1Y1V - chains A and S of the 13 polymer chains in the assembly; structure by X-ray diffraction, 3.80 A resolution.

# Chain A
Molecule: DNA-directed RNA polymerase II largest subunit
Source organism: Saccharomyces cerevisiae
Notes: EC 2.7.7.6
UniProtKB: P04050 (RPB1_YEAST); numbering as in UniProt (aligned over 1-1733)
Chain sequence (1733 residues; each row starts with the number of its first residue):
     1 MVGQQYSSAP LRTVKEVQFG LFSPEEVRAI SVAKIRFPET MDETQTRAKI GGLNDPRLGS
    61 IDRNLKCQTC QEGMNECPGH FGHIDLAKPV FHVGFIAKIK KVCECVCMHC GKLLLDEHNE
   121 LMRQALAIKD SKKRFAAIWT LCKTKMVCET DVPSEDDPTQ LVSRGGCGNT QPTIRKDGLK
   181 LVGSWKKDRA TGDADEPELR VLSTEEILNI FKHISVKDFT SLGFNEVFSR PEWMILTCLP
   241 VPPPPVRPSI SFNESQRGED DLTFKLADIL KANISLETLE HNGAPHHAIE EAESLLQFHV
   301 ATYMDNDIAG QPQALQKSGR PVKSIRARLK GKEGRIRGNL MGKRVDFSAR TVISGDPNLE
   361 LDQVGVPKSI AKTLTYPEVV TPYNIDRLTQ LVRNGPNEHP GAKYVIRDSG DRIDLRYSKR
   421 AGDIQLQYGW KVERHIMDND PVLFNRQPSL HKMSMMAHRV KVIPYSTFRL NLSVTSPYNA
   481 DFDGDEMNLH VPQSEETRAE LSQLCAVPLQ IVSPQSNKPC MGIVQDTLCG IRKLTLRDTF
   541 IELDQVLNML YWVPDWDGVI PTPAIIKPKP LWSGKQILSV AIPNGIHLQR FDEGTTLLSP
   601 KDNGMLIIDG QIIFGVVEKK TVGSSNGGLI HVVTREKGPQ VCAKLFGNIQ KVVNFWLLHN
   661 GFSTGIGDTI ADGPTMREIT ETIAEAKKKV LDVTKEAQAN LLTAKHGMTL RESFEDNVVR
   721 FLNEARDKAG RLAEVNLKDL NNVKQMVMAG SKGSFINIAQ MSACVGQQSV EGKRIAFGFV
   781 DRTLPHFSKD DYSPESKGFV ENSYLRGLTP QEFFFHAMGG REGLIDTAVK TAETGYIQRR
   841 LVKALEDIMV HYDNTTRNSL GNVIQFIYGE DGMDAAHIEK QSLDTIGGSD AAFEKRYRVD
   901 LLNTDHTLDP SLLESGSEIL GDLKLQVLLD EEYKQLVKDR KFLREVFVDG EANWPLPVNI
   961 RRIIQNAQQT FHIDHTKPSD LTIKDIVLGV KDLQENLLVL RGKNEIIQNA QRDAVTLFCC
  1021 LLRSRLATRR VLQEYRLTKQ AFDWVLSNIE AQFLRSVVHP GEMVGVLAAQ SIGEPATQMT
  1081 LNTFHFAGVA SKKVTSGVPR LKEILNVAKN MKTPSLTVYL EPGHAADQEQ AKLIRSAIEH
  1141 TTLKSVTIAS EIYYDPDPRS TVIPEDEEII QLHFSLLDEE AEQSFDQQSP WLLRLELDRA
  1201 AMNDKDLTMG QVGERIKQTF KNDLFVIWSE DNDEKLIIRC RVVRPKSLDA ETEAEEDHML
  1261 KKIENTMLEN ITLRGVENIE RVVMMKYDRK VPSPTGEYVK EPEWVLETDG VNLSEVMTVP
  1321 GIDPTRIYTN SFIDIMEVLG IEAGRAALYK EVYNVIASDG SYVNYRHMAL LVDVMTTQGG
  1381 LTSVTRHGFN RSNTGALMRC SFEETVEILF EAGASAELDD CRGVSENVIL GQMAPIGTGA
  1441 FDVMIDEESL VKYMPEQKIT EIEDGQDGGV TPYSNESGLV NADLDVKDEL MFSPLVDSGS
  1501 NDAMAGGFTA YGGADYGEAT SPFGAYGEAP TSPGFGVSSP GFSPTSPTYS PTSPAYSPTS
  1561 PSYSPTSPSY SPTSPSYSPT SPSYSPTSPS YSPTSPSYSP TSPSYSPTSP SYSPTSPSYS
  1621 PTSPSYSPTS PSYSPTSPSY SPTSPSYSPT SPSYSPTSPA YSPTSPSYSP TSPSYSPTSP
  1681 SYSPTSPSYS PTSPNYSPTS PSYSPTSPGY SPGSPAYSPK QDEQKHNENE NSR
Unresolved in the structure: 1, 187-194, 1177-1186, 1244-1253, 1456-1733
Ion coordination: Zn2+ site 1: Cys67, Cys70, Cys77, His80; Zn2+ site 2: Cys107, Cys110, Cys148, Cys167
What the authors report for this chain:
  - specificity-determining residues: Asn479 (proposed by the authors, not directly observed)

# Chain S
Molecule: Transcription elongation factor S-II
Source organism: Saccharomyces cerevisiae
UniProtKB: P07273 (TFS2_YEAST); numbering as in UniProt (aligned over 131-309)
Chain sequence (179 residues; numbered 131 to 309; the number before each row is that of its first residue):
   131 PRNSKNDGVD TAIYHHKLRD QVLKALYDVL AKESEHPPQS ILHTAKAIES EMNKVNNCDT
   191 NEAAYKARYR IIYSNVISKN NPDLKHKIAN GDITPEFLAT CDAKDLAPAP LKQKIEEIAK
   251 QNLYNAQGAT IERSVTDRFT CGKCKEKKVS YYQLQTRSAD EPLTTFCTCE ACGNRWKFS
Unresolved in the structure: 131-135
Ion coordination: Zn2+: Cys271, Cys274; Mg2+ near Asp290 (its only coordinating residue here)
What the authors report for this chain:
  - catalytic residues: Asp290
  - mutagenesis - D290A/E291A: abolished catalytic activity (RNA cleavage stimulation)

# How chain A and chain S interact
Residue-residue contacts (72; chain A residue first):
  Asn479(A) - Arg287(S)
  Asp483(A) - Asp290(S)
  Glu593(A) - Lys277(S)  salt bridge
  Thr703(A) - Tyr254(S)
  Lys705(A) - Tyr254(S)  hydrogen bond (backbone-side chain)
  His706(A) - Gln257(S)  hydrogen bond
  His706(A) - Ala259(S)
  Asp716(A) - Glu262(S)
  Arg720(A) - Glu262(S)  salt bridge
  Arg726(A) - Tyr281(S)  hydrogen bond
  Asp727(A) - Thr266(S)  hydrogen bond
  Asp727(A) - Tyr281(S)  hydrogen bond
  Arg731(A) - Val265(S)  hydrogen bond (side chain-backbone)
  Arg731(A) - Thr266(S)
  Arg731(A) - Asp267(S)  salt bridge
  Glu734(A) - Arg268(S)  salt bridge
  Val735(A) - Arg268(S)
  Phe755(A) - Thr266(S)
  Phe755(A) - Phe269(S)  hydrophobic
  Phe755(A) - Tyr281(S)  hydrophobic
  Ile756(A) - Gln283(S)
  Ile756(A) - Thr295(S)
  Gln760(A) - Gln283(S)
  Gly820(A) - Gln285(S)  hydrogen bond (backbone-side chain)
  Gly823(A) - Gln285(S)
  Leu824(A) - Gln285(S)
  Leu824(A) - Ala289(S)  hydrophobic
  Thr827(A) - Gln285(S)
  Thr827(A) - Thr286(S)
  Lys830(A) - Thr286(S)  hydrogen bond (side chain-backbone)
  Glu951(A) - Lys273(S)  salt bridge
  Gln1078(A) - Thr286(S)
  Thr1080(A) - Leu284(S)
  Thr1080(A) - Phe296(S)
  His1085(A) - Tyr282(S)
  Phe1086(A) - Ile261(S)  hydrophobic
  Val1089(A) - Ala259(S)  hydrophobic
  Lys1132(A) - Leu253(S)
  Arg1135(A) - Asn252(S)
  Arg1135(A) - Asn255(S)
  Arg1135(A) - Ala256(S)
  Glu1168(A) - Ile207(S)
  Glu1168(A) - Ser208(S)
  Leu1172(A) - Ser204(S)
  Leu1176(A) - Arg200(S)
  Arg1199(A) - Leu241(S)
  Ala1200(A) - Ile248(S)  hydrophobic
  Ala1200(A) - Asn252(S)  hydrogen bond (backbone-side chain)
  Asn1203(A) - Ile245(S)
  Asn1203(A) - Ile248(S)
  Asn1203(A) - Asn252(S)
  Asp1204(A) - Asn252(S)
  Glu1230(A) - Ile201(S)
  Glu1230(A) - Ile202(S)
  Glu1230(A) - Ser204(S)
  Glu1230(A) - Asn205(S)
  Asn1232(A) - Pro238(S)
  Asn1232(A) - Leu241(S)
  Val1283(A) - Ala256(S)
  Val1283(A) - Gln257(S)
  Val1283(A) - Gly258(S)
  Met1284(A) - Ala256(S)  hydrogen bond (backbone-backbone)
  Met1284(A) - Gln257(S)
  Met1284(A) - Gly258(S)  hydrogen bond (backbone-backbone)
  Met1285(A) - Gly258(S)
  Ser1358(A) - Arg305(S)
  Asp1359(A) - Phe296(S)
  Asp1359(A) - Trp306(S)
  Asp1359(A) - Lys307(S)  salt bridge
  Gly1360(A) - Arg305(S)
  Gly1360(A) - Trp306(S)
  Ser1361(A) - Lys307(S)
Also at the interface, not in a pair above, chain A (56 interface residues in all): Asp481, Ala704, Gly707, Met708, Glu724, Asp826, Asn953, Thr1083, Lys1092, Trp1304, Ala1357
Also at the interface, not in a pair above, chain S (48 interface residues in all): Gln151, Lys234, Thr260, Ser264, Glu291, Leu293

# Summary
56 residues of chain A and 48 residues of chain S are in contact; the contacts include 11 hydrogen bonds and 6
salt bridges. Among the polar pairs are Glu593(A)-Lys277(S), Arg720(A)-Glu262(S) and Arg731(A)-Asp267(S). From
the paper: the catalytic residue Asp290(S); D290A/E291A of chain S abolish catalytic activity (RNA cleavage
stimulation).
Here chain A is DNA-directed RNA polymerase II largest subunit and chain S is Transcription elongation factor
S-II, both from Saccharomyces cerevisiae. Entry 1Y1V (Refined RNA Polymerase II-TFIIS complex) was determined
by X-ray diffraction (same publication as 1Y1W, 1Y77 and 1Y1Y).
